PDB entry 6VI0 | electron microscopy, 3.43 A resolution | chains B and A of the 12 polymer chains in the assembly

# Chain B (and A)
Molecule: Envelope glycoprotein gp41
Source organism: Human immunodeficiency virus 1
Notes: chain A of this document is another copy of the same molecule, construct and numbering; everything in this record applies to it too
UniProtKB: Q2N0S6 (Q2N0S6_9HIV1); residues 512-664 here correspond to UniProt positions 509-661 (UniProt number = residue number - 3)
Chain sequence (153 residues; row label = number of the first residue in the row):
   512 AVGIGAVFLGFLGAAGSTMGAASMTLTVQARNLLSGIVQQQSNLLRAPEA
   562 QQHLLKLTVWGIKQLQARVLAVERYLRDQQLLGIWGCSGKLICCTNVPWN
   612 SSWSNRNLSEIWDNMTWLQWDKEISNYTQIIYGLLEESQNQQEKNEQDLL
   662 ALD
Unresolved in the structure: 512-517, 548-563
Differences from the reference sequence: conflict P559 (Ile556 in Q2N0S6), C605 (Thr602 in Q2N0S6)
Disulfides: C598-C604
Covalently attached groups: N-acetylglucosamine (NAG) linked to N611, N637

# How chain B and chain A interact
Pairs across the interface - 25 pairs, chain B then chain A:
  M535(B) with N651(A), hydrogen bond (backbone-side chain); K655(A), hydrogen bond
  T538(B) with I595(A); E647(A)
  A541(B) with Q591(A), hydrogen bond (backbone-side chain)
  R542(B) with E647(A), salt bridge
  L545(B) with L587(A), hydrophobic; Q591(A)
  S546(B) with R588(A)
  G547(B) with R588(A)
  L576(B) with L576(A), hydrophobic
  R579(B) with Q577(A), hydrogen bond; L581(A); E584(A), salt bridge
  V580(B) with V580(A), hydrophobic
  V583(B) with L587(A), hydrophobic
  Y586(B) with L587(A), hydrophobic; Q591(A)
  G600(B) with G594(A); S599(A)
  K601(B) with E657(A), salt bridge
  L602(B) with E654(A)
  I603(B) with Q658(A)
  C605(B) with Q658(A); L661(A), hydrophobic
Other interface residues (no listed pair), chain B (18 interface residues in all): L587
Other interface residues (no listed pair), chain A (20 interface residues in all): I573, V583

# Overview
Chain B and chain A form an interface of 18 and 20 residues respectively, with 4 hydrogen bonds and 3 salt
bridges. Polar contacts include R542(B)-E647(A), R579(B)-E584(A) and K601(B)-E657(A). N-acetylglucosamine is
covalently linked to N611(B) and N637(B).
Chain B and chain A are both Envelope glycoprotein gp41 (Human immunodeficiency virus 1); the structure,
Cryo-EM structure of VRC01.23 in complex with HIV-1 Env BG505 DS.SOSIP, was determined by electron microscopy.
